PDB entry 6TKZ | X-ray diffraction, 2.64 A resolution | chains B and D of the 4 polymer chains in the assembly

[Chain B]
Name: Dedicator of cytokinesis protein 10
Organism: Homo sapiens
UniProtKB: Q96BY6 (DOC10_HUMAN); numbering as in UniProt (aligned over 1694-2151)
Chain sequence (458 residues; each row starts with the number of its first residue):
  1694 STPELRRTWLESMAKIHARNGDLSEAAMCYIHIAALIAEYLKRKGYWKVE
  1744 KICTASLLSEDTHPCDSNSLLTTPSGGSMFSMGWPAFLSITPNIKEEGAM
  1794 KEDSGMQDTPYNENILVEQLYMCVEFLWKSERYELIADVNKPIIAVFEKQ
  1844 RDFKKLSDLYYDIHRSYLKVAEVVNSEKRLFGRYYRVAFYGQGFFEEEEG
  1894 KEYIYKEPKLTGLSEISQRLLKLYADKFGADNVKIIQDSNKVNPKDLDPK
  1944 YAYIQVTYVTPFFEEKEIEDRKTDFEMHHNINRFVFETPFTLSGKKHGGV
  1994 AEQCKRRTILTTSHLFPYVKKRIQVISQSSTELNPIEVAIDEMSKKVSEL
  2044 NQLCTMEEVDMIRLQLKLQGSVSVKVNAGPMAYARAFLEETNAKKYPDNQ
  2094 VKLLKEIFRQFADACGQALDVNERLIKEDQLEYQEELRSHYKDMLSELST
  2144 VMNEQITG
Not modelled in the structure: 1741-1772, 1795-1803, 2151
What the authors report for this chain:
  - specificity-determining residues: R1876, R2056 (proposed by the authors, not directly observed)

[Chain D]
Name: Cell division control protein 42 homolog
Organism: Homo sapiens
Notes: EC 3.6.5.2
UniProtKB: P60953 (CDC42_HUMAN); numbering as in UniProt (aligned over 1-188)
Chain sequence (188 residues; row label = number of the first residue in the row):
     1 MQTIKCVVVGDGAVGKTCLLISYTTNKFPSEYVPTVFDNYAVTVMIGGEP
    51 YTLGLFDTAGQEDYDRLRPLSYPQTDVFLVCFSVVSPSSFENVKEKWVPE
   101 ITHHCPKTPFLLVGTQIDLRDDPSTIEKLAKNKQKPITPETAEKLARDLK
   151 AVKYVECSALTQKGLKNVFDEAILAALEPPEPKKSRRC
Not modelled in the structure: 179-188
UniProt features mapped onto this chain:
  - motif: Y32 to Y40 (Effector region)
  - binding site (GTP): G10 to T17, D57 to Q61, T115 to D118
  - modified residue: Y32 (Microbial infection: O-AMP-tyrosine), T35 (Microbial infection: O-AMP-threonine), Y64 (Phosphotyrosine), C188 (Cysteine methyl ester)
  - lipidation: C188 (S-geranylgeranyl cysteine)
  - glycosylation: Y32 (Microbial infection: O-linked (GlcNAc) tyrosine), T35 (Microbial infection: O-alpha-linked (GlcNAc) threonine)
  - natural variant: Y64 (Y64C: In TKS)
  - mutagenesis: G12 (G12V: Constitutively active. Interacts with PARD6 proteins. Does not inhibit filopodia formation. No effect on NR3C2 transcriptional activity), T17 (T17N: Constitutively inactive. Does not interact with PARD6 proteins. Inhibits filopodia formation. No effect on NR3C2 transcriptional activity), Y32 (Y32F: Abolishes AMPylation by Haemophilus IbpA), Q61 (Q61L: Constitutively active. Interacts with PARD6 proteins)
Ligand contacts: GDP (guanosine-5'-diphosphate): D11, G12, A13, V14, G15, K16, T17, C18, Q116, D118, L119, S158, A159, L160

[How chain B and chain D interact]
Pairs across the interface (87; chain B residue first):
  S1869(B) - P50(D)
  E1870(B) - P50(D)
  K1871(B) - G48(D)
  L1873(B) - M45(D)  hydrophobic
  R1876(B) - N26(D)
  Y1878(B) - N26(D)  hydrogen bond
  L1903(B) - M45(D)  hydrophobic
  T1904(B) - N26(D)
  G1905(B) - N26(D)
  L1906(B) - N26(D)  hydrogen bond (backbone-side chain)
  L1906(B) - K27(D)
  L1906(B) - F28(D)
  S1907(B) - Q162(D)  hydrogen bond
  S1907(B) - L165(D)
  E1908(B) - K166(D)
  Q1911(B) - T161(D)
  Q1911(B) - K163(D)
  Q1930(B) - F28(D)
  Q1930(B) - E31(D)
  Q1930(B) - L160(D)  hydrogen bond (side chain-backbone)
  D1931(B) - E31(D)
  S1932(B) - E31(D)  hydrogen bond
  V1949(B) - F28(D)
  Y1951(B) - T25(D)
  Y1951(B) - N26(D)
  E1980(B) - K27(D)  hydrogen bond (backbone-side chain)
  E1980(B) - E31(D)
  T1981(B) - E31(D)
  P1982(B) - S30(D)
  P1982(B) - E31(D)
  P1982(B) - Y32(D)
  K1989(B) - S30(D)
  K1989(B) - E31(D)  salt bridge
  H1990(B) - P29(D)  hydrogen bond (side chain-backbone)
  H1990(B) - S30(D)
  H1990(B) - Y32(D)
  V1993(B) - V36(D)  hydrophobic
  Q1996(B) - P34(D)
  K1998(B) - V33(D)
  M2036(B) - F37(D)  hydrophobic
  K2039(B) - F37(D)
  D2053(B) - Q2(D)
  D2053(B) - T3(D)  hydrogen bond
  I2055(B) - T3(D)
  I2055(B) - K5(D)
  I2055(B) - F56(D)
  R2056(B) - T52(D)
  L2059(B) - N39(D)  hydrogen bond (backbone-side chain)
  L2059(B) - Y40(D)
  L2059(B) - A41(D)  hydrophobic
  L2059(B) - G54(D)
  L2059(B) - L55(D)
  L2059(B) - F56(D)  hydrophobic
  Q2062(B) - N39(D)
  Q2062(B) - F56(D)
  Q2062(B) - S71(D)  hydrogen bond
  G2063(B) - F37(D)
  G2063(B) - D38(D)  hydrogen bond (backbone-backbone)
  G2063(B) - N39(D)
  S2064(B) - F37(D)
  V2067(B) - V36(D)
  V2067(B) - D38(D)
  K2068(B) - D38(D)  hydrogen bond (backbone-side chain)
  K2068(B) - A59(D)
  K2068(B) - Y64(D)
  V2069(B) - T17(D)
  V2069(B) - D38(D)  hydrogen bond (backbone-side chain)
  V2069(B) - D57(D)
  V2069(B) - T58(D)
  V2069(B) - A59(D)
  N2070(B) - T35(D)  hydrogen bond (side chain-backbone)
  N2070(B) - V36(D)
  N2070(B) - F37(D)  hydrogen bond (side chain-backbone)
  N2070(B) - D38(D)  hydrogen bond (backbone-side chain)
  N2070(B) - Y40(D)  hydrogen bond
  A2071(B) - V36(D)
  G2072(B) - V36(D)  hydrogen bond (backbone-backbone)
  P2073(B) - V36(D)  hydrophobic
  P2073(B) - F37(D)  hydrophobic
  Y2076(B) - V36(D)
  D2122(B) - P73(D)
  D2122(B) - Q74(D)  hydrogen bond
  Q2123(B) - P73(D)
  E2125(B) - L70(D)
  Y2126(B) - L70(D)
  E2129(B) - L67(D)
  E2129(B) - L70(D)
Other interface residues (no listed pair), chain B (55 interface residues in all): S1910, I1928, E2035, M2054, Q2058, F2104, H2133
Other interface residues (no listed pair), chain D (44 interface residues in all): K16

[Summary]
The interface between chain B and chain D involves 55 residues on one side and 44 on the other, with 19
hydrogen bonds and 1 salt bridge. Polar pairs include K1989(B)-E31(D), Y1878(B)-N26(D) and L1906(B)-N26(D).
Ligands of chain D: GDP. From the paper: specificity determinants R1876(B) and R2056(B).
Here chain B is Dedicator of cytokinesis protein 10 and chain D is Cell division control protein 42 homolog,
both from Homo sapiens. Entry 6TKZ (Crystal structure of the DHR2 domain of DOCK10 in complex with CDC42) was
determined by X-ray diffraction together with 6TKY from the same study.
